Entry 3D44 (X-ray diffraction, 1.90 A resolution); this record covers chains A and B.

# Chain A
Protein: Tyrosine-protein phosphatase non-receptor type 7
Source organism: Homo sapiens
Notes: EC 3.1.3.48; fragment: Catalytic domain
UniProtKB: P35236 (PTN7_HUMAN); residues 44-339 here correspond to UniProt positions 65-360 (UniProt number = residue number + 21)
Sequence (308 residues; numbered 32 to 339; the number before each row is that of its first residue):
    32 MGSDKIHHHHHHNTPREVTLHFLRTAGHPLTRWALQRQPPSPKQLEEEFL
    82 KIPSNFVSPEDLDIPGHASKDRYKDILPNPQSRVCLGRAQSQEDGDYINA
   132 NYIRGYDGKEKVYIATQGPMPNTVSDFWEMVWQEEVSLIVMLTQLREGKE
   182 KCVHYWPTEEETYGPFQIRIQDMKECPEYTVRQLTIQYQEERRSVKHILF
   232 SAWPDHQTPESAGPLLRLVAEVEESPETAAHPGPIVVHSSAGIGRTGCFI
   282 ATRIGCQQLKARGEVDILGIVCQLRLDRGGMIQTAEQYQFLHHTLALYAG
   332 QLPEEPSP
Unresolved in the structure: 32-43, 122-124, 178-182, 336-339
Differences from the reference sequence: expression tag (32-43); engineered mutation Asp106 (Thr127 in P35236), Ser270 (Cys291 in P35236)
UniProt features mapped onto this chain:
  - binding site (substrate): Asp236, Gln314
  - modified residue: Thr45 (Phosphothreonine), Ser72 (Phosphoserine), Ser89 (Phosphoserine), Ser122 (Phosphoserine)
What the authors report for this chain:
  - catalytic residues: Asp236
  - conformationally variable residues (order/disorder transition): Glu178 to Lys182
  - mutagenesis - T106D (33-fold): increased catalytic activity on tyrosine-phosphorylated peptides (citing earlier work)
  - mutagenesis - Q314A (13-fold): decreased catalytic activity
  - mutagenesis - C270S: abolished catalytic activity

# Chain B
Protein: Mitogen-activated protein kinase 1 peptide
Notes: fragment: Activation loop
UniProtKB: P28482 (MK01_HUMAN); residues 182-189 here correspond to UniProt positions 184-191 (UniProt number = residue number + 2)
Sequence (8 residues; row label = number of the first residue in the row):
   182 LDEYVATR
Unresolved in the structure: 182, 187-189
Differences from the reference sequence: engineered mutation Asp183 (Thr185 in P28482)
Modified residues: Tyr185 (o-phosphotyrosine; PTR)
UniProt features mapped onto this chain:
  - modified residue: Tyr185 (Phosphotyrosine), Thr188 (Phosphothreonine)

# Chain A / chain B interface
Contacting residue pairs - 21 pairs, chain A then chain B:
  Arg103(A) - Asp183(B)
  Tyr104(A) - Asp183(B)
  Tyr104(A) - Glu184(B)
  Tyr104(A) - Tyr185(B)
  Lys105(A) - Asp183(B)  hydrogen bond (backbone-backbone)
  Asp106(A) - Asp183(B)
  Asp106(A) - Glu184(B)
  Asp106(A) - Tyr185(B)  hydrogen bond (side chain-backbone)
  Asp106(A) - Val186(B)  hydrogen bond (side chain-backbone)
  Ile107(A) - Val186(B)  hydrophobic
  Asp236(A) - Tyr185(B)
  His237(A) - Tyr185(B)  hydrogen bond (side chain-backbone)
  Ser270(A) - Tyr185(B)
  Ser271(A) - Tyr185(B)
  Ala272(A) - Tyr185(B)
  Gly273(A) - Tyr185(B)
  Ile274(A) - Tyr185(B)
  Gly275(A) - Tyr185(B)
  Arg276(A) - Tyr185(B)
  Gln314(A) - Tyr185(B)
  Gln314(A) - Val186(B)
Interface residues without a listed pair, chain A (16 interface residues in all): Phe87
From the paper, about this interface:
  - residue pairs: Tyr104(A)-Tyr185(B) (pi stacking), Lys105(A)-Asp183(B) (backbone contact), Asp106(A)-Tyr185(B) (hydrogen bond), Asp106(A)-Val186(B) (hydrogen bond), His237(A)-Tyr185(B) (pi stacking), Ala272(A)-Tyr185(B) (backbone contact), Ile274(A)-Tyr185(B) (backbone contact), Gly275(A)-Tyr185(B) (backbone contact), Arg276(A)-Tyr185(B) (hydrogen bond)

# In short
16 residues of chain A face 4 of chain B across their interface, with 4 hydrogen bonds. Polar pairs include
Asp106(A)-Tyr185(B), Asp106(A)-Val186(B) and His237(A)-Tyr185(B). The authors report pi stacking between
Tyr104(A) and Tyr185(B) and His237(A) and Tyr185(B); backbone contacts between Lys105(A) and Asp183(B),
Ala272(A) and Tyr185(B) and Ile274(A) and Tyr185(B) among others; hydrogen bonds between Asp106(A) and
Tyr185(B), Asp106(A) and Val186(B) and Arg276(A) and Tyr185(B). From the paper: the catalytic residue
Asp236(A); T106D of chain A increases catalytic activity on tyrosine-phosphorylated peptides; 3 substitutions
were tested in all.
Chain A is Tyrosine-protein phosphatase non-receptor type 7 (Homo sapiens) and chain B is Mitogen-activated
protein kinase 1 peptide; the structure, Crystal structure of HePTP in complex with a dually phosphorylated
Erk2 peptide mimetic, was determined by X-ray diffraction (same publication as 3D42, 2QDC and 2HVL).
